7UCG - chains G and I of the 18 polymer chains in the assembly; structure by electron microscopy, 3.50 A resolution.

# Chain G (and I)
Name: Envelope glycoprotein gp160
From: Human immunodeficiency virus 1
Notes: chain I of this document is another copy of the same molecule, construct and numbering; everything in this record applies to it too
UniProtKB: Q202J5 (Q202J5_9HIV1); the construct lacks a stretch of the UniProt sequence and is renumbered around it, so the offset changes along the chain: 27-184 = UniProt 28-185; 190-309 = UniProt 195-314; 312-321 = UniProt 315-324; 322-394 = UniProt 326-398; 1 more segments
Chain sequence (507 residues; row label = number of the first residue in the row; note: 13 numbers in that range are skipped by the numbering (no residue carries them; nothing is unmodelled there); a row labelled like 184A-184I holds insertion residues (184A, then the next letters in order); numbers below 1 keep their minus sign (Met-4 is residue -4)):
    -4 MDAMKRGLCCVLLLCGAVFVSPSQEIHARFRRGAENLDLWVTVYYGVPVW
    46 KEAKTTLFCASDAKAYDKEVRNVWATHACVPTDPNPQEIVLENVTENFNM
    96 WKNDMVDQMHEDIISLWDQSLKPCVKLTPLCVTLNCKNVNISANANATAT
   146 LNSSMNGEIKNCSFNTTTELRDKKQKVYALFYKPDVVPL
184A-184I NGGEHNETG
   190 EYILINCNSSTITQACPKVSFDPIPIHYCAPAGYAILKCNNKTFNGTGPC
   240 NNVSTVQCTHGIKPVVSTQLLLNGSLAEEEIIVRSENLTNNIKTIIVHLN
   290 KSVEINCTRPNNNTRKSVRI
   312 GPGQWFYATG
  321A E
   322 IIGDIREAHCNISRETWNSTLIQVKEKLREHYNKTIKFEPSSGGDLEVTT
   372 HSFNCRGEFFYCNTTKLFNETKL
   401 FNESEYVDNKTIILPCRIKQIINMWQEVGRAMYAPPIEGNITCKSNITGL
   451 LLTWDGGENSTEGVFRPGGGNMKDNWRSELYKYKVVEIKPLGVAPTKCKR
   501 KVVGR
Unresolved in the structure: -4 to 32, 136-151, 184A-184I, 401-408, 505
Construct notes: initiating methionine (-4); expression tag (-3 to 26); conflict Gly28 (Val29 in Q202J5), Ala29 (Val30 in Q202J5), Glu30 (Gly31 in Q202J5), Arg66 (His67 in Q202J5), Asn295 (Lys300 in Q202J5), Trp316 (Thr319 in Q202J5), Asn384 (Asp388 in Q202J5), Cys498 (Ser496 in Q202J5)
Cystine bridges: Cys54-Cys74, Cys119-Cys205, Cys126-Cys196, Cys131-Cys157, Cys218-Cys247, Cys228-Cys239, Cys296-Cys331, Cys376-Cys443, Cys383-Cys416
Glycans and other covalent adducts: N-acetylglucosamine (NAG) linked to Asn88, Asn156, Asn160, Asn197, Asn234, Asn241, Asn276, Asn295, Asn301, Asn339, Asn384, Asn390, Asn446; glycan linked to Asn262, Asn332

# Interface between chain G and chain I
Residue-residue contacts (14; chain G residue first):
  Thr123(G) - Arg166(I)
  Cys126(G) - Leu165(I)
  Cys126(G) - Arg166(I)  hydrogen bond (backbone-backbone)
  Thr128(G) - Leu165(I)
  Thr128(G) - Asp167(I)  hydrogen bond
  Leu184(G) - Leu165(I)  hydrophobic
  Ile192(G) - Leu165(I)  hydrophobic
  Cys196(G) - Glu164(I)
  Cys196(G) - Pro313(I)
  Asn197(G) - Glu164(I)
  Ser198(G) - Pro313(I)
  Ser198(G) - Gly314(I)  hydrogen bond (backbone-backbone)
  Ser199(G) - Pro313(I)
  Thr200(G) - Pro313(I)
Other interface residues (no listed pair), chain G (12 interface residues in all): Pro124, Val127

# In short
Chain G and chain I form an interface of 12 and 6 residues respectively; the contacts include 3 hydrogen
bonds. Polar pairs include Thr128(G)-Asp167(I), Cys126(G)-Arg166(I) and Ser198(G)-Gly314(I).
N-acetylglucosamine is covalently linked to Asn88(G), Asn156(G), Asn160(G), Asn197(G), Asn234(G) and Asn241(G)
and 7 more.
Both chains are Envelope glycoprotein gp160 (Human immunodeficiency virus 1). Entry 7UCG (Structure of the
DU422 SOSIP.664 trimer in complex with neutralizing antibody Fab fragments 10-1074 and BG24) was determined by
electron microscopy (same publication as 7UCE and 7UCF).
